PDB entry 6MPH | electron microscopy, 3.80 A resolution | chains A and B of the 24 polymer chains in the assembly

# Chain A (and B)
Molecule: Envelope glycoprotein gp120
From: Human immunodeficiency virus 1
Notes: chain B of this document is another copy of the same molecule, construct and numbering; everything in this record applies to it too
Reference sequence: Q2N0S6 (Q2N0S6_9HIV1); the construct lacks a stretch of the UniProt sequence and is renumbered around it, so the offset changes along the chain: 31-141 = UniProt 30-140; 150-185 = UniProt 141-176; 187-309 = UniProt 186-308; 312-321 = UniProt 309-318; 2 more segments
Chain sequence (473 residues; each row starts with the number of its first residue; note: 12 numbers in that range are skipped by the numbering (no residue carries them; nothing is unmodelled there); a row labelled like 185A-185I holds insertion residues (185A, then the next letters in order)):
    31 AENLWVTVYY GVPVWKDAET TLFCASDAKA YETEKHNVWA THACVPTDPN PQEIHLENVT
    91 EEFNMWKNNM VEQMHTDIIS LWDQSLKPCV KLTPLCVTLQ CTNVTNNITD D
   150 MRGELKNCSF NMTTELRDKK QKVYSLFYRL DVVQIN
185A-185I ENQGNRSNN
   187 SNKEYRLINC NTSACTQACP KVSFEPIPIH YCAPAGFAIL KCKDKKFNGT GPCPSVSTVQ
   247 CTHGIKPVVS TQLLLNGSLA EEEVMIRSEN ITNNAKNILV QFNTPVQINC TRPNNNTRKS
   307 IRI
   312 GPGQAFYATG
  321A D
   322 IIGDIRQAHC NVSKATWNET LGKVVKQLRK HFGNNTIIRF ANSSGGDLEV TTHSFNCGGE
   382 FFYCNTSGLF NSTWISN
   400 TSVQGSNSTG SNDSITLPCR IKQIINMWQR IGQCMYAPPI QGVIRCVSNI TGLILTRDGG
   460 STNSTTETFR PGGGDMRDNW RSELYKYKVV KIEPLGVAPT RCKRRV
Unresolved in the structure: 185A-185I, 400-410
Construct notes: conflict Cys-201 (Ile200 in Q2N0S6), Asn-332 (Thr330 in Q2N0S6), Cys-433 (Ala430 in Q2N0S6), Cys-501 (Ala498 in Q2N0S6)
Disulfide bonds: Cys-54/Cys-74, Cys-119/Cys-205, Cys-126/Cys-196, Cys-131/Cys-157, Cys-201/Cys-433, Cys-218/Cys-247, Cys-228/Cys-239, Cys-296/Cys-331, Cys-378/Cys-445, Cys-385/Cys-418
Covalent attachments: N-acetylglucosamine (NAG) linked to Asn-88, Asn-160, Asn-295, Asn-339, Asn-363, Asn-386, Asn-392; glycan linked to Asn-332

# How chain A and chain B interact
Residue-residue contacts (14; chain A residue first):
  Glu-164(A) / Cys-126(B)
  Glu-164(A) / Cys-196(B)
  Glu-164(A) / Asn-197(B)
  Leu-165(A) / Cys-126(B)
  Leu-165(A) / Thr-128(B)
  Arg-166(A) / Thr-123(B)
  Arg-166(A) / Cys-126(B)  hydrogen bond (backbone-backbone)
  Asp-167(A) / Val-127(B)
  Asp-167(A) / Thr-128(B)  hydrogen bond
  Pro-313(A) / Thr-123(B)
  Pro-313(A) / Ser-199(B)
  Pro-313(A) / Ala-200(B)
  Gly-314(A) / Thr-198(B)
  Gly-314(A) / Ser-199(B)
Other interface residues (no listed pair), chain A (7 interface residues in all): Arg-308
Other interface residues (no listed pair), chain B (12 interface residues in all): Pro-124, Asn-160, Arg-192

# Summary
The interface between chain A and chain B involves 7 residues on one side and 12 on the other, with 2 hydrogen
bonds. Among the polar pairs are Asp-167(A)/Thr-128(B) and Arg-166(A)/Cys-126(B).
Both chains are Envelope glycoprotein gp120 (Human immunodeficiency virus 1). Entry 6MPH (Cryo-EM structure at
3.8 A resolution of HIV-1 fusion peptide-directed antibody, DF1W-a.01, elicited by vaccination of ...) was
determined by electron microscopy, deposited together with 6MQC, 6MQE, 6MQM, 6MQR, 6N16, 6N1V and 4 further
entries.
